6YMX - chains a and b of the 32 polymer chains in the assembly; structure by electron microscopy, 3.17 A resolution.

[Chain a]
Molecule: Cytochrome c oxidase subunit 1
From: Saccharomyces cerevisiae (strain ATCC 204508 / S288c)
Notes: EC 1.9.3.1
Reference sequence: P00401 (COX1_YEAST); numbering as in UniProt (aligned over 5-534)
Chain sequence (530 residues; numbered 5 to 534; the number before each row is that of its first residue):
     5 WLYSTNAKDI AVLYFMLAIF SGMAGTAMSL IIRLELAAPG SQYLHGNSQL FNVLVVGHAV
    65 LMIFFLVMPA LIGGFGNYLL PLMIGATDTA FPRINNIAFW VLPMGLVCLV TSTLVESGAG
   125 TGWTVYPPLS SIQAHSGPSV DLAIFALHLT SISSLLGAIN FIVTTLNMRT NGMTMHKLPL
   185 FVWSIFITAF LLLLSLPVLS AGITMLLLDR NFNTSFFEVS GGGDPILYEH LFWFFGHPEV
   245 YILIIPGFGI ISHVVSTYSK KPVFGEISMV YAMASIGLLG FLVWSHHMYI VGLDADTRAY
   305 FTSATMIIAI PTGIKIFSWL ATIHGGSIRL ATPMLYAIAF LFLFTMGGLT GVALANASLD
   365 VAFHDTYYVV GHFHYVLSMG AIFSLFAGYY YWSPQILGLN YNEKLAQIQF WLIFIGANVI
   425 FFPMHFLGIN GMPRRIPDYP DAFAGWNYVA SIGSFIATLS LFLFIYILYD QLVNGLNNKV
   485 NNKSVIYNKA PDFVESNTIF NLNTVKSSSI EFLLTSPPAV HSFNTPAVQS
Metal / ion sites: heme a Fe: H62, H378; Cu ion: H241, H290, H291
Small-molecule neighbours:
  - cardiolipin (CN3; (2R,5S,11R,14R)-5,8,11-trihydroxy-2-(nonanoyloxy)-5,11-dioxido-16-oxo-14-[(propanoyloxy)methyl]-4,6,10,12,15-pentaoxa-5,11-diphosphanonadec-1-yl undecanoate): N406, K408, L409, F466, L467, I469, Y470, K487
  - heme a (HEA), molecule 1: F19, I23, G26, T30, S33, I36, R37, V59, H62, A63, M66, I67, L70, V71, W127, Y371, V374, F377, H378, L381, S382, I386, L389, F390, I417, I424, F425, M428, R438, R439, S458, A461, T462, S464, L465, F468
  - heme a (HEA), molecule 2: W127, W237, V244, Y245, I248, H290, H291, T309, I312, A313, T316, G317, I320, F321, F348, T349, G352, L353, G355, V356, L358, A359, D364, H368, D369, V373, H376, F377, V380, L381, R438
  - 1,2-diacyl-sn-glycero-3-phoshocholine (PCF), molecule 1: S204, A205, T208, F216
  - 1,2-diacyl-sn-glycero-3-phoshocholine (PCF), molecule 2: I419, V423, Y452, V453, I456
  - phosphatidylethanolamine (PTY), molecule 1: F95, P96, R97, I98
  - phosphatidylethanolamine (PTY), molecule 2: F268, F321, L324, A325, H328
  - phosphatidylethanolamine (PTY), molecule 3: L334, L339, I342, A343, F414, W415, F418
  - phosphatidylethanolamine (PTY), molecule 4: M350, L353, T354, F426, H429, F430, I433, W450
UniProt features mapped onto this chain:
  - binding site (Ca(2+)): E39, A42, G44, P441
  - binding site (Fe(II)-heme a): H62, H378
  - binding site (Cu cation): H241, H290, H291
  - binding site (O2): Y245
  - binding site (Mg(2+)): H368, D369
  - binding site (heme a3): H376
  - cross-link: H241 to Y245 (1'-histidyl-3'-tyrosine (His-Tyr))

[Chain b]
Molecule: Cytochrome c oxidase subunit 2
From: Saccharomyces cerevisiae (strain ATCC 204508 / S288c)
Notes: EC 1.9.3.1
Reference sequence: P00410 (COX2_YEAST); numbering as in UniProt (aligned over 16-251)
Chain sequence (236 residues; row label = number of the first residue in the row):
    16 DVPTPYACYF QDSATPNQEG ILELHDNIMF YLLVILGLVS WMLYTIVMTY SKNPIAYKYI
    76 KHGQTIEVIW TIFPAVILLI IAFPSFILLY LCDEVISPAM TIKAIGYQWY WKYEYSDFIN
   136 DSGETVEFES YVIPDELLEE GQLRLLDTDT SMVVPVDTHI RFVVTAADVI HDFAIPSLGI
   196 KVDATPGRLN QVSALIQREG VFYGACSELC GTGHANMPIK IEAVSLPKFL EWLNEQ
Metal / ion sites: dinuclear copper ion: E223, H229
Small-molecule neighbours:
  - heme a (HEA): L47, I50, P89, I92, L93
  - phosphatidylethanolamine (PTY), molecule 1: T19, P20, Y21, A22, C23, H40, M44, L51
  - phosphatidylethanolamine (PTY), molecule 2: L53, M57, G78, T80, I81, W85
  - phosphatidylethanolamine (PTY), molecule 3: L58, Y59, T60, I61, V62, M63, Y65, K67
UniProt features mapped onto this chain:
  - binding site (Cu cation): H186, C221, E223, C225, H229, M232
  - binding site (Mg(2+)): E223

[How chain a and chain b interact]
Pairs across the interface (122; chain a residue first):
  P43(a) - R159(b)
  G44(a) - R159(b)
  S52(a) - T227(b)  hydrogen bond (side chain-backbone)
  Q53(a) - T227(b)  hydrogen bond
  N56(a) - L224(b)
  N56(a) - G226(b)  hydrogen bond (side chain-backbone)
  Y130(a) - E223(b)
  P132(a) - V184(b)
  P132(a) - I185(b)  hydrophobic
  L133(a) - V184(b)  hydrophobic
  L133(a) - L224(b)
  L133(a) - C225(b)
  V223(a) - P201(b)  hydrophobic
  V223(a) - G202(b)
  P229(a) - I185(b)  hydrophobic
  I230(a) - R203(b)
  K264(a) - P69(b)
  K264(a) - A71(b)
  K264(a) - K73(b)
  K265(a) - Y72(b)
  P266(a) - K76(b)
  F268(a) - I75(b)
  F268(a) - K76(b)
  F268(a) - H77(b)
  F268(a) - G78(b)
  G269(a) - K76(b)  hydrogen bond (backbone-backbone)
  I294(a) - D187(b)
  I294(a) - K196(b)
  I294(a) - V197(b)
  I294(a) - D198(b)
  V295(a) - D198(b)
  G296(a) - N205(b)
  A299(a) - Y105(b)
  A299(a) - D108(b)
  R302(a) - L104(b)
  A303(a) - F101(b)
  A303(a) - L104(b)  hydrophobic
  A303(a) - Y105(b)
  T306(a) - S100(b)
  T306(a) - L104(b)
  M310(a) - L93(b)
  M310(a) - I96(b)  hydrophobic
  I314(a) - P89(b)
  I314(a) - A90(b)
  F321(a) - W85(b)  hydrophobic
  L324(a) - M57(b)  hydrophobic
  I327(a) - I61(b)
  H328(a) - I61(b)
  H328(a) - Y65(b)
  G329(a) - Y65(b)
  G329(a) - N68(b)  hydrogen bond (backbone-side chain)
  G329(a) - Y72(b)
  G330(a) - Y65(b)
  G330(a) - A71(b)
  S331(a) - Y65(b)
  S331(a) - N68(b)
  S331(a) - A71(b)
  I332(a) - Y65(b)
  I332(a) - S66(b)  hydrogen bond (backbone-side chain)
  L334(a) - S66(b)
  I342(a) - L58(b)
  I342(a) - V62(b)  hydrophobic
  L345(a) - V54(b)
  F346(a) - S55(b)
  F346(a) - L58(b)  hydrophobic
  T349(a) - V54(b)
  M350(a) - L51(b)  hydrophobic
  L353(a) - L47(b)
  L353(a) - I50(b)  hydrophobic
  L353(a) - L51(b)  hydrophobic
  V356(a) - L47(b)  hydrophobic
  N360(a) - I43(b)
  N360(a) - S100(b)  hydrogen bond
  A361(a) - L104(b)
  S362(a) - I36(b)
  S362(a) - L39(b)
  S362(a) - S100(b)  hydrogen bond
  S362(a) - L103(b)
  S362(a) - L104(b)
  L363(a) - I36(b)  hydrophobic
  L363(a) - L39(b)
  L363(a) - H40(b)
  L363(a) - I43(b)  hydrophobic
  V365(a) - I36(b)  hydrophobic
  V365(a) - K196(b)
  A366(a) - I36(b)  hydrophobic
  F367(a) - F25(b)  hydrophobic
  F367(a) - H40(b)
  H368(a) - K196(b)
  D369(a) - S222(b)
  D369(a) - E223(b)
  F430(a) - A22(b)
  F430(a) - C23(b)  hydrophobic
  I433(a) - C23(b)
  I433(a) - Y24(b)
  I433(a) - F25(b)
  I433(a) - H40(b)
  N434(a) - T19(b)
  N434(a) - A22(b)
  N434(a) - Y24(b)
  N434(a) - Q26(b)
  N434(a) - P191(b)
  P437(a) - C221(b)
  P437(a) - S222(b)
  R438(a) - H229(b)
  R439(a) - L224(b)
  I440(a) - H229(b)
  D442(a) - R159(b)  salt bridge
  D442(a) - L160(b)
  D442(a) - A230(b)
  Y443(a) - R159(b)
  P444(a) - R159(b)
  D445(a) - R159(b)  salt bridge
  A446(a) - P18(b)
  A446(a) - T19(b)
  A446(a) - P20(b)
  F447(a) - P18(b)  hydrophobic
  G449(a) - Y21(b)
  W450(a) - Y21(b)  hydrophobic
  W450(a) - A22(b)  hydrogen bond (side chain-backbone)
  W450(a) - C23(b)  hydrophobic
  F497(a) - P69(b)  hydrophobic
Other interface residues (no listed pair), chain a (83 interface residues in all): G124, T125, G126, I271, S272, D300, S307, I311, A313, I318, S322, A325, A357, D364, Y372, G435, V453
Other interface residues (no listed pair), chain b (73 interface residues in all): M44, I70, I81, E82, T86, L161, A220

[Overview]
The interface between chain a and chain b involves 83 residues on one side and 73 on the other, with 9
hydrogen bonds and 2 salt bridges. Polar pairs include D442(a)-R159(b), D445(a)-R159(b) and S52(a)-T227(b).
Here chain a is Cytochrome c oxidase subunit 1 and chain b is Cytochrome c oxidase subunit 2, both from
Saccharomyces cerevisiae (strain ATCC 204508 / S288c). Entry 6YMX (CIII2/CIV respiratory supercomplex from
Saccharomyces cerevisiae) was determined by electron microscopy, deposited together with 6YMY.
